1A1C - chains A and B of the 4 polymer chains in the assembly; structure by X-ray diffraction, 2.40 A resolution.

[Chain A (and B)]
Name: C-src tyrosine kinase
Organism: Homo sapiens
Notes: EC 2.7.1.112; fragment: sh2 domain; chain B of this document is another copy of the same molecule, construct and numbering; everything in this record applies to it too
UniProt: P12931 (SRC_HUMAN); residues 144-249 here correspond to UniProt positions 143-248 (UniProt number = residue number - 1)
Sequence (107 residues; numbered 143 to 249; the number before each row is that of its first residue):
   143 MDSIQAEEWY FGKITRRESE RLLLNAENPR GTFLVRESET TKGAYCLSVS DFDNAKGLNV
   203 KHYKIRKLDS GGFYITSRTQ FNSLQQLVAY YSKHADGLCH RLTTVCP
Disordered / not traced: 143-144 (chain B: 143-145)

[How chain A and chain B interact]
Pairs across the interface - 11 pairs, chain A then chain B:
  T157(A) with P249(B), hydrogen bond (side chain-backbone)
  R158(A) with I156(B)
  R159(A) with E150(B), salt bridge; F153(B); V247(B); C248(B), hydrogen bond (side chain-backbone); P249(B)
  E181(A) with L164(B)
  T182(A) with E160(B); R163(B), hydrogen bond (backbone-side chain); L164(B)
Other interface residues (no listed pair), chain A (8 interface residues in all): E160, R163, L166
Other interface residues (no listed pair), chain B (10 interface residues in all): Q147

[Overview]
8 residues of chain A and 10 residues of chain B are in contact; the contacts include 3 hydrogen bonds and 1
salt bridge. Polar pairs include R159(A)-E150(B), T157(A)-P249(B) and R159(A)-C248(B).
Both chains are C-src tyrosine kinase (Homo sapiens). Entry 1A1C (C-src (SH2 domain) complexed with
ace-phosphotyr-glu-(n-me(-(CH2)3-cyclopentyl))) was determined by X-ray diffraction, deposited together with
1A07, 1A08, 1A09, 1A1A, 1A1B and 1A1E.
